PDB entry 8YVF | electron microscopy, 2.99 A resolution | chains k and A7 of the 71 polymer chains in the assembly

== Chain k ==
Molecule: Major carboxysome shell protein CsoS1A
Organism: Halothiobacillus neapolitanus
UniProtKB: P45689 (CSOSA_HALNC); numbering as in UniProt (aligned over 1-98)
Chain sequence (98 residues; numbered 1 to 98; the number before each row is that of its first residue):
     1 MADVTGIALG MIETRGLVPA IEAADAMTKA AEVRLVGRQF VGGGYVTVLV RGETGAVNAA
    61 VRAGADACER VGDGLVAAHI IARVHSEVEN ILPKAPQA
Not modelled in the structure: 1-5, 98

== Chain A7 ==
Molecule: Carboxysome assembly protein CsoS2B
Organism: Halothiobacillus neapolitanus
UniProtKB: O85041 (CSOS2_HALNC); residue numbers follow UniProt; this construct covers 592-869
Chain sequence (279 residues; numbered 591 to 869; the number before each row is that of its first residue):
   591 MPFCTSTPEP EAQSTEQSLT CEGQIISGTS VDASDLVTGN EIGEQQLISG DAYVGAQQTG
   651 CLPTSPRFNQ TGNVQSMGFK NTNQPEQNFA PGEVMPTDFS IQTPARSAQN RITGNDIAPS
   711 GRITGPGMLA TGLITGTPEF RHAARELVGS PQPMAMAMAN RNKAAQAPVV QPEVVATQEK
   771 PELVCAPRSD QMDRVSGEGK ERCHITGDDW SVNKHITGTA GQWASGRNPS MRGNARVVET
   831 SAFANRNVPK PEKPGSKITG SSGNDTQGSL ITYSGGARG
Not modelled in the structure: 591-700, 737-769, 811-829
Construct notes: initiating methionine (591)
Disulfide bonds: Cys-775/Cys-793

== How chain k and chain A7 interact ==
Pairs across the interface (24; chain k residue first):
  Thr-54(k) / Trp-800(A7)
  Gly-55(k) / Trp-800(A7)
  Asn-58(k) / Trp-800(A7)
  Val-61(k) / Val-785(A7)  hydrophobic
  Arg-62(k) / Val-785(A7)
  Arg-62(k) / Gly-789(A7)
  Arg-62(k) / Glu-791(A7)  salt bridge
  Arg-62(k) / Ala-810(A7)
  Ala-63(k) / Ala-810(A7)
  Ala-65(k) / Arg-784(A7)  hydrogen bond (backbone-side chain)
  Asp-66(k) / Arg-784(A7)  salt bridge
  Asp-66(k) / Ala-810(A7)
  Glu-69(k) / Arg-784(A7)  salt bridge
  Leu-75(k) / Arg-784(A7)
  Ala-78(k) / Arg-784(A7)
  Ala-78(k) / Val-785(A7)
  Ala-78(k) / Ser-786(A7)  hydrogen bond (backbone-backbone)
  His-79(k) / Ser-786(A7)
  His-79(k) / Gly-787(A7)  hydrogen bond (side chain-backbone)
  Ile-80(k) / Val-785(A7)  hydrophobic
  Ile-80(k) / Gly-787(A7)  hydrogen bond (backbone-backbone)
  Ile-80(k) / Glu-788(A7)
  Ile-81(k) / Glu-788(A7)
  Ala-82(k) / Glu-788(A7)

== Overview ==
The interface between chain k and chain A7 involves 15 residues on one side and 9 on the other, with 4
hydrogen bonds and 3 salt bridges. Polar contacts include Arg-62(k)/Glu-791(A7), Asp-66(k)/Arg-784(A7) and
Glu-69(k)/Arg-784(A7).
Chain k is Major carboxysome shell protein CsoS1A and chain A7 is Carboxysome assembly protein CsoS2B, both
from Halothiobacillus neapolitanus; the structure, cryo-EM structure of carboxysomal midi-shell: assembly from
CsoS4A/4B/1A/1B/1C/1D and CsoS2 C-terminal co-expression (T=9 Q=12), was determined by electron microscopy
(same publication as 8YVE, 8YVI and 9F0H).
